6W0Q - chains A and D of the 4 polymer chains in the assembly; structure by X-ray diffraction, 1.89 A resolution.

[Chain A]
Molecule: DNA-(apurinic or apyrimidinic site) lyase
Source organism: Homo sapiens
Notes: EC 3.1.-.-, 4.2.99.18
Reference sequence: P27695 (APEX1_HUMAN); residues 43-318 here = UniProt positions 43-318
Amino-acid sequence (276 residues; numbered 43 to 318; the number before each row is that of its first residue):
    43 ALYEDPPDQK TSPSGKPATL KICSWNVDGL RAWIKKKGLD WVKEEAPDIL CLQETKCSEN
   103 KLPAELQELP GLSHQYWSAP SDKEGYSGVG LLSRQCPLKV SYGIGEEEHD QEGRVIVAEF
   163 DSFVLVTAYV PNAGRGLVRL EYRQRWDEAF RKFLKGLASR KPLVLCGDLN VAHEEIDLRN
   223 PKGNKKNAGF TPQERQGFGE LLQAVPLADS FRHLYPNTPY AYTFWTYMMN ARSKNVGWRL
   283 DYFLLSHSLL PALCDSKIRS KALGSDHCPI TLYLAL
Construct notes: engineered mutation Glu148 (Asp in P27695)
Bound ions: Mg2+: Glu96 (shared with 3DR_1(D) of chain D; 1 residue of chain P)

[Chain D]
Molecule: 11-nt DNA strand
Sequence (11 nucleotides; row label = number of the first residue in the row):
     1 XCGACGGATC C
Modified residues: 3DR (1',2'-dideoxyribofuranose-5'-phosphate) at position 1
Bound ions: Mg2+: 3DR_1 (shared with Glu96(A) of chain A; 1 residue of chain P)

[Interface between chain A and chain D]
Contacting residue pairs (25; chain A residue first):
  Asn68(A) with 3DR_1(D), phosphate contact
  Glu96(A) with 3DR_1(D), phosphate contact
  Tyr171(A) with 3DR_1(D), hydrogen bond to the phosphate
  Asn174(A) with 3DR_1(D), hydrogen bond to the sugar
  Arg177(A) with DC2(D), hydrogen bond to the base
  Asp210(A) with 3DR_1(D), phosphate contact
  Asn212(A) with 3DR_1(D), hydrogen bond to the phosphate
  Asn222(A) with DG3(D), hydrogen bond to the phosphate
  Asn226(A) with DC2(D), sugar contact; DG3(D), hydrogen bond to the phosphate
  Asn229(A) with DC2(D), sugar contact
  Ala230(A) with 3DR_1(D), sugar contact
  Phe266(A) with 3DR_1(D), sugar contact; DC2(D), phosphate contact
  Thr268(A) with DC2(D), phosphate contact; DG3(D), sugar contact
  Met270(A) with DC2(D), base contact
  Met271(A) with DG3(D), sugar contact; DA4(D), sugar contact
  Lys276(A) with DA4(D), salt bridge to the phosphate
  Val278(A) with DG3(D), phosphate contact
  Trp280(A) with DC2(D), sugar contact; DG3(D), hydrogen bond to the phosphate
  Leu282(A) with 3DR_1(D), phosphate contact
  His309(A) with 3DR_1(D), salt bridge to the phosphate
Also at the interface, not in a pair above, chain A (22 interface residues in all): Gly231, Ala273

[Summary]
22 residues of chain A and 4 residues of chain D are in contact, with 7 hydrogen bonds and 2 salt bridges.
Among the polar pairs are Arg177(A)-DC2(D), Asn174(A)-3DR_1(D) and Tyr171(A)-3DR_1(D). Glu96(A) and 3DR_1(D)
coordinate Mg2+.
Here chain A is DNA-(apurinic or apyrimidinic site) lyase (Homo sapiens) and chain D is an 11-nt DNA strand.
Entry 6W0Q (APE1 endonuclease product complex D148E) was determined by X-ray diffraction (same publication as
6W2P, 6W3L, 6W3N, 6W3Q, 6W3U and 6W43).
